8QQC - chain A; structure by X-ray diffraction, 1.30 A resolution.

Chain A:
Molecule: Polyhedrin
Source organism: Lymantria dispar
Reference sequence: Q91IE3 (Q91IE3_9REOV); the construct lacks a stretch of the UniProt sequence, so the offset changes along the chain: 1-204 = UniProt 1-204; 205-245 = UniProt 209-249
Chain sequence (249 residues; each row starts with the number of its first residue; a row labelled like 204A-204D holds insertion residues (204A, then the next letters in order)):
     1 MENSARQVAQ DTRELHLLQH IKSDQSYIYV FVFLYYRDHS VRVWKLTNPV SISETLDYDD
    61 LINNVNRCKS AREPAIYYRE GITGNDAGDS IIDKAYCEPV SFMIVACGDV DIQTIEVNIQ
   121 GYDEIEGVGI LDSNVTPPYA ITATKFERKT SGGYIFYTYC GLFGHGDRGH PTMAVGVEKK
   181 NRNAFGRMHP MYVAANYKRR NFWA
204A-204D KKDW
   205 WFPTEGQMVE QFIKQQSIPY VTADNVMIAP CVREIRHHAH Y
Not modelled in the structure: 68-74
Sequence notes: conflict Met191 (Val in Q91IE3)
Small-molecule neighbours: GTP (guanosine-5'-triphosphate): Phe163, Gly164, His165, Gly166, Asp167, Arg168, Gly169

In short:
Bound to chain A: GTP.
Chain A is Polyhedrin (Lymantria dispar); the structure, Crystal structure of Lymantria dispar CPV14 polyhedra
single crystal, was determined by X-ray diffraction together with 8QPH from the same study.
